PDB entry 5TW1 | X-ray diffraction, 2.76 A resolution | chains F and P of the 11 polymer chains in the assembly

# Chain F
Name: RNA polymerase sigma factor SigA
Organism: Mycobacterium smegmatis (strain ATCC 700084 / mc(2)155)
UniProt: A0QW02 (A0QW02_MYCS2); numbering as in UniProt (aligned over 1-466)
Sequence (466 residues; each row starts with the number of its first residue):
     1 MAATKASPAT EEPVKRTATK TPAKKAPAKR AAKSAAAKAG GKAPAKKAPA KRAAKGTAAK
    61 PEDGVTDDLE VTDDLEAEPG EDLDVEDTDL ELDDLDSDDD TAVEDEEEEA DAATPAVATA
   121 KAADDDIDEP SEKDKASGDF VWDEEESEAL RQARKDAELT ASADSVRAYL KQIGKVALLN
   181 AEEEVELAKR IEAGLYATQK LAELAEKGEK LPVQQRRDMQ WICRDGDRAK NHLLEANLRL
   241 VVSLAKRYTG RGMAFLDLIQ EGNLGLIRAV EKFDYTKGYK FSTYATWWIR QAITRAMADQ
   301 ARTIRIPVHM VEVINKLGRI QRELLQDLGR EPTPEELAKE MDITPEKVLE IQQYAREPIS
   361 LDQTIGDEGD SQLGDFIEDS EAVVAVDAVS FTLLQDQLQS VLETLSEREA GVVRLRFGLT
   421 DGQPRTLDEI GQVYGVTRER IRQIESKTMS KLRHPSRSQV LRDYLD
Not modelled in the structure: 1-162, 368-369

# Chain P
Molecule: 26-nt DNA strand
Sequence (26 nucleotides; row label = number of the first residue in the row):
     1 AGCACAATTT AACACTTTTG TCAAGC

# Interface between chain F and chain P
Pairs across the interface (18; chain F residue first):
  Gln291(F) - DA1(P)  base contact
  Arg295(F) - DG2(P)  hydrogen bond to the base
  Glu312(F) - DG2(P)  base contact
  Glu312(F) - DC3(P)  base contact
  Lys316(F) - DG2(P)  phosphate contact
  Arg319(F) - DA1(P)  hydrogen bond to the phosphate
  Arg319(F) - DG2(P)  salt bridge to the phosphate
  Arg416(F) - DG20(P)  salt bridge to the phosphate
  Thr426(F) - DT19(P)  phosphate contact
  Thr426(F) - DG20(P)  phosphate contact
  Leu427(F) - DG20(P)  hydrogen bond to the phosphate
  Arg438(F) - DT19(P)  base contact
  Arg438(F) - DG20(P)  hydrogen bond to the base
  Arg438(F) - DT21(P)  base contact
  Glu439(F) - DT21(P)  base contact
  Glu439(F) - DC22(P)  hydrogen bond to the base
  Arg442(F) - DT21(P)  sugar contact
  Arg442(F) - DC22(P)  salt bridge to the phosphate
Interface residues without a listed pair, chain F (14 interface residues in all): Thr294, Asp428, Glu445
Interface residues without a listed pair, chain P (8 interface residues in all): DA23

# Overview
14 residues of chain F face 8 of chain P across their interface; the contacts include 5 hydrogen bonds and 3
salt bridges. Polar contacts include Arg295(F)-DG2(P), Arg438(F)-DG20(P) and Glu439(F)-DC22(P).
Here chain F is RNA polymerase sigma factor SigA (Mycobacterium smegmatis (strain ATCC 700084 / mc(2)155)) and
chain P is a 26-nt DNA strand. Entry 5TW1 (Crystal structure of a Mycobacterium smegmatis transcription
initiation complex with RbpA) was determined by X-ray diffraction.
